PDB entry 5F2Y | X-ray diffraction, 2.10 A resolution | chains B and G of the 7 polymer chains in the assembly

# Chain B (and G)
Protein: CC-Hept-hCys-H-E
Notes: chain G of this document is another copy of the same molecule, construct and numbering; everything in this record applies to it too
Chain sequence (31 residues; each row starts with the number of its first residue):
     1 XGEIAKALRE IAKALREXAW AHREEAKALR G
Not modelled in the structure: 27-31 (chain G: 30-31)
Modified / non-standard residues: ACE (acetyl group) at position 1; HCS (2-amino-4-mercapto-butyric acid) at position 18

# How chain B and chain G interact
Contacting residue pairs (31; chain B residue first):
  ACE_1(B) with Glu3(G)
  Gly2(B) with Glu3(G), hydrogen bond (backbone-side chain)
  Ala5(B) with Glu3(G); Ala7(G)
  Leu8(B) with Ala7(G), hydrophobic; Leu8(G), hydrophobic; Ile11(G)
  Arg9(B) with Ala7(G); Glu10(G)
  Ala12(B) with Glu10(G); Ile11(G); Ala14(G)
  Leu15(B) with Ile11(G), hydrophobic; Ala14(G), hydrophobic; HCS_18(G)
  Arg16(B) with Glu10(G), salt bridge; Ala14(G); Glu17(G), salt bridge
  HCS_18(B) with HCS_18(G)
  Ala19(B) with HCS_18(G); Ala21(G)
  His22(B) with Ala21(G); His22(G), hydrogen bond; Glu25(G)
  Arg23(B) with Glu17(G), salt bridge; Trp20(G); Ala21(G)
  Glu25(B) with Glu25(G)
  Ala26(B) with Glu24(G); Glu25(G); Ala28(G), hydrophobic
Interface residues without a listed pair, chain B (16 interface residues in all): Ile4, Ile11
Interface residues without a listed pair, chain G (16 interface residues in all): Ile4, Leu15

# In short
Chain B and chain G each contribute 16 residues to their interface; the contacts include 2 hydrogen bonds and
3 salt bridges. Among the polar pairs are Arg16(B)-Glu10(G), Arg16(B)-Glu17(G) and Arg23(B)-Glu17(G).
Both chains are CC-Hept-hCys-H-E. Entry 5F2Y (A de novo designed heptameric coiled coil CC-Hept-homoCys-H-E)
was determined by X-ray diffraction together with 5EZ8, 5EZ9, 5EZA, 5EZC and 5EZE from the same study.
